PDB entry 5HHI | X-ray diffraction, 2.52 A resolution | chains A and P of the 4 polymer chains in the assembly

Chain A:
Protein: DNA polymerase beta
From: Homo sapiens
Notes: EC 2.7.7.7, 4.2.99.-
Reference sequence: P06746 (DPOLB_HUMAN); residues 7-335 here = UniProt positions 7-335
Chain sequence (329 residues; row label = number of the first residue in the row):
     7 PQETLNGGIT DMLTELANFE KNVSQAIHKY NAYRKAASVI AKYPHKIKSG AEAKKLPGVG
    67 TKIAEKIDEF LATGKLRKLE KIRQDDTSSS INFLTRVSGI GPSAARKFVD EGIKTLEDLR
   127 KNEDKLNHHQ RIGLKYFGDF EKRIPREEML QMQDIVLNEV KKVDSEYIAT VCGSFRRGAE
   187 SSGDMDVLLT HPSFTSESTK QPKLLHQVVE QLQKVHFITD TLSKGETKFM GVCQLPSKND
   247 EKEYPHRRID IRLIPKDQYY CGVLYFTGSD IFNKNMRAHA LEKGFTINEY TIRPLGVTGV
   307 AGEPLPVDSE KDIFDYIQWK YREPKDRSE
Disordered / not traced: 205-206
Bound ions: Na+ site 1: Lys60, Val65 (shared with 1 residue of chain D); Na+ site 2: Thr101, Val103, Ile106 (shared with DT9(P) of chain P)
UniProt features mapped onto this chain:
  - region: Arg183 to Asp192 (DNA-binding)
  - active site: Lys72 (Nucleophile)
  - binding site (K(+)): Lys60, Leu62, Val65, Thr101, Val103, Ile106
  - binding site (Na(+)): Lys60, Leu62, Val65, Thr101, Val103, Ile106
  - binding site (dATP): Arg149, Ser180, Arg183, Gly189, Asp190
  - binding site (dCTP): Arg149, Ser180, Arg183, Gly189, Asp190
  - binding site (dGTP): Arg149, Ser180, Arg183, Gly189, Asp190, Asp192
  - binding site (dTTP): Arg149, Ser180, Arg183, Gly189, Asp190
  - binding site (Mg(2+)): Asp190, Asp192, Asp256
  - modified residue: Lys72 (N6-acetyllysine), Arg83 (Omega-N-methylarginine), Arg152 (Omega-N-methylarginine)
  - cross-link (Glycyl lysine isopeptide (Lys-Gly)): Lys41 (interchain with G-Cter in ubiquitin), Lys61 (interchain with G-Cter in ubiquitin), Lys81 (interchain with G-Cter in ubiquitin)
  - natural variant: Leu22 (L22P: Found in a gastric cancer sample; uncertain significance), Tyr39 (Y39C: Found in a gastric cancer sample; uncertain significance), Gly118 (G118V: Decreased DNA-directed DNA polymerase activity), Arg137 (R137Q: Decreased function in base-excision repair), Arg149 (R149I: Decreased DNA-directed DNA polymerase activity), Asp160 (D160N: Found in a gastric cancer sample; uncertain significance), Cys239 (C239R: Found in a gastric cancer sample; uncertain significance), Lys289 (K289M: Found in a colon cancer sample; uncertain significance), Asn294 (N294D: Found in a gastric cancer sample; uncertain significance), Glu295 (E295K: Found in a gastric cancer sample; uncertain significance)
  - mutagenesis: Phe25 (F25W: No effect on 5'-dRP lyase activity. Decreased ssDNA binding), His34 (H34G: Decreased 5'-dRP lyase activity. Decreased ssDNA binding), Lys35 (K35A: Decreased 5'-dRP lyase activity. Decreased ssDNA binding. Loss of 5'-dRP lyase activity; when associated with A-68 and A-72. Decreased ssDNA binding; when associated with A-68 and A-72 ...), Tyr39 (Y39F: No effect on 5'-dRP lyase activity; Y39Q: Abolishes DNA polymerase and 5'-dRP lyase activity), Lys41 (K41R: Abolishes ubiquitination; when associated with R-61 and R-81), Lys60 (K60A: Decreased 5'-dRP lyase activity. Decreased ssDNA binding), Lys61 (K61R: Abolishes ubiquitination; when associated with R-41 and R-81), Lys68 (K68A: No effect on 5'-dRP lyase activity. Decreased ssDNA binding. Loss of 5'-dRP lyase activity; when associated with A-35 and A-72. Decreased ssDNA binding; when associated with A-35 and A-72 ...), Glu71 (E71Q: No effect on 5'-dRP lyase activity. No effect on structure shown by circular dichroism. No effect on ssDNA binding), Lys72 (K72A: Severely reduced 5'-dRP lyase activity. Does not affect ssDNA binding. Loss of 5'-dRP lyase activity; when associated with A-35 and A-68. Decreased ssDNA binding ...), Glu75 (E75A: Slightly decreased 5'-dRP lyase activity. Decreased ssDNA binding. No effect on structure shown by circular dichroism), Lys81 (K81R: Abolishes ubiquitination; when associated with R-41 and R-61), 5 further mutagenesis entries in UniProt

Chain P:
Molecule: 10-nt DNA strand
Sequence (10 nucleotides; numbered 1 to 10; the number before each row is that of its first residue):
     1 CCTGCTCCTC
Bound ions: Pt ion near DG4 (its only coordinating residue here); Na+: DT9 (shared with Thr101(A), Val103(A), Ile106(A) of chain A)
Small-molecule neighbours: 61C (platinum(4+) chloride azanide [2-(9H-carbazol-9-yl)ethyl]azanide (1:1:2:1)): DT3, DG4, DC5

Chain A / chain P interface:
Contacting residue pairs (16):
  Val103(A) - DT9(P)  phosphate contact
  Ser104(A) - DT9(P)  phosphate contact
  Gly105(A) - DC8(P)  sugar contact
  Gly105(A) - DT9(P)  hydrogen bond to the phosphate
  Ile106(A) - DT9(P)  phosphate contact
  Gly107(A) - DC8(P)  hydrogen bond to the phosphate
  Pro108(A) - DC8(P)  phosphate contact
  Ser109(A) - DC7(P)  hydrogen bond to the phosphate
  Ser109(A) - DC8(P)  hydrogen bond to the phosphate
  Ala110(A) - DC8(P)  hydrogen bond to the phosphate
  His135(A) - DT9(P)  sugar contact
  Met236(A) - DT9(P)  phosphate contact
  Met236(A) - DC10(P)  sugar contact
  Arg254(A) - DT9(P)  phosphate contact
  Arg254(A) - DC10(P)  salt bridge to the phosphate
  Asp256(A) - DC10(P)  sugar contact
Interface residues without a listed pair, chain A (16 interface residues in all): Asp190, Asp192, Lys234, Arg258

Summary:
Chain A and chain P form an interface of 16 and 4 residues respectively; the contacts include 5 hydrogen bonds
and 1 salt bridge. Among the polar pairs are Gly105(A)-DT9(P), Gly107(A)-DC8(P) and Ser109(A)-DC7(P). Chain P
binds compound 61C.
Here chain A is DNA polymerase beta (Homo sapiens) and chain P is a 10-nt DNA strand. Entry 5HHI (Structure of
human DNA polymerase beta Host-Guest complexed with CBZ-platinated N7-G) was determined by X-ray diffraction,
deposited together with 5HHH.
